5AVM - chains A and B; structure by X-ray diffraction, 2.20 A resolution.

Chain A (and B):
Protein: Phosphoribosylformylglycinamidine cyclo-ligase
Organism: Thermus thermophilus HB8
Notes: EC 6.3.3.1; chain B of this document is another copy of the same molecule, construct and numbering; everything in this record applies to it too
Reference sequence: Q5SLC6 (Q5SLC6_THET8); numbering as in UniProt (aligned over 1-333)
Amino-acid sequence (333 residues; numbered 1 to 333; the number before each row is that of its first residue):
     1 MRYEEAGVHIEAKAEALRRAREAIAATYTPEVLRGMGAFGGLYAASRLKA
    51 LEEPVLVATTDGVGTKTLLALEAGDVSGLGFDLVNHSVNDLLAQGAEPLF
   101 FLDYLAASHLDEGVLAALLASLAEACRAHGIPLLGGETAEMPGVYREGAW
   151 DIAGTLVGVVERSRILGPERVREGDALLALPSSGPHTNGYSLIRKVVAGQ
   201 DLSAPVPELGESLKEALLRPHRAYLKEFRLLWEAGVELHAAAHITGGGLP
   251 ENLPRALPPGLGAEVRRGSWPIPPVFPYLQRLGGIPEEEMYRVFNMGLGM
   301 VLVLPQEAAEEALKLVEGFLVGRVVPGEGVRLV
Not modelled in the structure: 1-52 (chain B: 1-50)

Chain A / chain B interface:
Residue-residue contacts - 57 pairs, chain A then chain B:
  Pro54(A) with Pro132(B), hydrophobic
  Leu56(A) with Leu56(B), hydrophobic
  Ala58(A) with Phe100(B), hydrophobic; Leu102(B); Leu134(B), hydrophobic
  Thr59(A) with Leu102(B)
  Thr60(A) with Leu102(B); Asp103(B), hydrogen bond (side chain-backbone); Gly136(B); Glu137(B), hydrogen bond (side chain-backbone)
  Asp61(A) with Tyr104(B)
  Gly62(A) with Tyr104(B), hydrogen bond (backbone-side chain)
  Gly64(A) with Met141(B)
  Leu68(A) with Gly143(B); Val144(B), hydrophobic
  Phe100(A) with Leu56(B), hydrophobic; Ala58(B), hydrophobic
  Leu102(A) with Ala58(B), hydrophobic; Thr59(B); Thr60(B)
  Asp103(A) with Thr60(B)
  Tyr104(A) with Asp151(B), hydrogen bond; Ala153(B), hydrophobic
  Ala106(A) with Asp151(B)
  Leu134(A) with Ala58(B)
  Gly136(A) with Thr60(B)
  Glu137(A) with Thr60(B); Asp61(B)
  Met141(A) with Gly64(B); Thr65(B); Asp151(B)
  Gly143(A) with Leu68(B); Arg146(B)
  Val144(A) with Leu68(B), hydrophobic; Tyr145(B); Arg146(B), hydrogen bond (backbone-backbone); Ala149(B); Trp150(B)
  Tyr145(A) with Val144(B), hydrophobic; Tyr145(B), hydrogen bond; Arg146(B), hydrogen bond (backbone-side chain); Asp151(B), hydrogen bond
  Arg146(A) with Pro142(B), hydrogen bond (side chain-backbone); Val144(B), hydrogen bond (backbone-backbone); Tyr145(B), hydrogen bond (side chain-backbone); Arg146(B); Glu147(B)
  Glu147(A) with Arg146(B), salt bridge
  Ala149(A) with Val144(B)
  Trp150(A) with Val144(B)
  Asp151(A) with Tyr104(B); Met141(B); Tyr145(B), hydrogen bond
  Ala153(A) with Tyr104(B), hydrophobic
  Thr155(A) with Leu102(B); Thr155(B), hydrogen bond
  Val157(A) with Val157(B), hydrophobic
Also at the interface, not in a pair above, chain A (31 interface residues in all): Thr65, Pro142
Also at the interface, not in a pair above, chain B (32 interface residues in all): Val57, Gly62, Ala106

In short:
The interface between chain A and chain B involves 31 residues on one side and 32 on the other; the contacts
include 13 hydrogen bonds and 1 salt bridge. Among the polar pairs are Glu147(A)-Arg146(B), Thr60(A)-Asp103(B)
and Thr60(A)-Glu137(B).
Chain A and chain B are both Phosphoribosylformylglycinamidine cyclo-ligase (Thermus thermophilus HB8); the
structure, Crystal structures of 5-aminoimidazole ribonucleotide (AIR) synthetase, PurM, from Thermus
thermophilus, was determined by X-ray diffraction together with 2Z01 from the same study.
